7ZSB - chains N and 7 of the 38 polymer chains in the assembly; structure by electron microscopy, 6.60 A resolution (low resolution: residue-level contacts below are approximate; hydrogen-bond / salt-bridge calls are withheld).

# Chain N
Molecule: Non-template DNA
Sequence (219 nucleotides; numbered -73 to 145; the number before each row is that of its first residue; numbers below 1 keep their minus sign (DA-73 is residue -73)):
   -73 AGCACGCTGTGTATATAATAGCTATGGAACGTTCGATTCACCTCCGATGT
   -23 GTGTTGTACATACATAAAAATATCATAGCTCTTCTGCGCTGTGTTCCGCT
    27 CAATTGGTCGTAGACAGCTCTAGCACCGCTTAAACGCACGTACGCGCTGT
    77 CCCCCGCGTTTTAACCGCCAAGGGGATTACTCCCTAGTCTCCAGGCACGT
   127 GTCAGATATATACATCGAT

# Chain 7
Protein: General transcription and DNA repair factor IIH helicase subunit XPB
From: Saccharomyces cerevisiae
Notes: EC 3.6.4.12
UniProtKB: Q00578 (RAD25_YEAST); numbering as in UniProt (aligned over 1-843)
Chain sequence (843 residues; row label = number of the first residue in the row):
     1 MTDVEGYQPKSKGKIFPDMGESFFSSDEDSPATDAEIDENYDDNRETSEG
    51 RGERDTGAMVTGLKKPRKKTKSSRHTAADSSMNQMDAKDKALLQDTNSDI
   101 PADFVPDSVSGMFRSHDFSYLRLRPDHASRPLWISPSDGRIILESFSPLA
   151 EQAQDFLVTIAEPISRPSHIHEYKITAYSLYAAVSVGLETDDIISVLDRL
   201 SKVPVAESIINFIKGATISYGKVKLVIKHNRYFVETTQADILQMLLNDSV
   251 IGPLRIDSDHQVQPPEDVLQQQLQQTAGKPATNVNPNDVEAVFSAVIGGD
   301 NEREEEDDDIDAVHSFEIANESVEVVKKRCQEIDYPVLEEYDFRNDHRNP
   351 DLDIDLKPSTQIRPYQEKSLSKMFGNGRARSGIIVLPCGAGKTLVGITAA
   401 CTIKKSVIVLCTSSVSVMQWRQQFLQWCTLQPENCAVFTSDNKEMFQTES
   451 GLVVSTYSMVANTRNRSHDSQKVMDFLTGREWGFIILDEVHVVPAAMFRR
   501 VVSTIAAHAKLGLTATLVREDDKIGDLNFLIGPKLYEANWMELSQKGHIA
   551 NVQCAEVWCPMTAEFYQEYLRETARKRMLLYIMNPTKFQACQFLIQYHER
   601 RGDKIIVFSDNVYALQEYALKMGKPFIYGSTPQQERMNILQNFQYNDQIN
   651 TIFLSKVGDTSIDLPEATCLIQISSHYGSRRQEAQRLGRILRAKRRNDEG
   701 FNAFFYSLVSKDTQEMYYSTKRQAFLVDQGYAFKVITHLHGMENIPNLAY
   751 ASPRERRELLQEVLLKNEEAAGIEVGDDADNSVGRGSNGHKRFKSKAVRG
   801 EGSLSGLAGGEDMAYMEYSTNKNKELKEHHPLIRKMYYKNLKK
Not modelled in the structure: 1-100, 254-312, 768-829, 838-843
Swiss-Prot annotation at these positions:
  - motif: Lys64 to His75 (Nuclear localization signal), Asp488 to His491 (DEAH box)
  - binding site (ATP): Leu386 to Thr393
  - modified residue: Ser752 (Phosphoserine)
  - natural variant: Trp427 (W427L: In suppressor mutant)
  - mutagenesis: Lys392 (K392R: Lethal in vivo. Defective in translation in vitro), Glu489 (E489Q: Loss of DNA translocase function of TFHII), Val798 to Lys843 (Increased UV sensitivity)

# How chain N and chain 7 interact
Contacting residue pairs - 20 pairs, chain N then chain 7:
  DG-18(N) - Arg464(7)
  DT-17(N) - Thr463(7)
  DT-17(N) - Arg464(7)
  DA-16(N) - Thr463(7)
  DA-16(N) - Met497(7)
  DC-15(N) - Ala495(7)
  DC-15(N) - Ala496(7)
  DC-15(N) - Met497(7)
  DA-14(N) - Val492(7)
  DA-14(N) - Arg519(7)
  DT-13(N) - Glu520(7)
  DT-13(N) - His676(7)
  DT-13(N) - Tyr677(7)
  DT-13(N) - Ser679(7)
  DA-12(N) - Glu520(7)
  DA-12(N) - Tyr677(7)
  DA-12(N) - Gly678(7)
  DA-12(N) - Tyr718(7)
  DA-12(N) - Lys721(7)
  DC-11(N) - Tyr718(7)
Also at the interface, not in a pair above, chain N (10 interface residues in all): DT-22, DA-10
Also at the interface, not in a pair above, chain 7 (16 interface residues in all): Ala574, Gln634

# Overview
10 residues of chain N and 16 residues of chain 7 are in contact. UniProt lists 8 ATP-binding residues and 4
mutagenesis sites on chain 7.
Here chain N is Non-template DNA and chain 7 is General transcription and DNA repair factor IIH helicase
subunit XPB (Saccharomyces cerevisiae). Entry 7ZSB (Yeast RNA polymerase II transcription pre-initiation
complex with the +1 nucleosome and NTP, complex C) was determined by electron microscopy together with 7ZS9
and 7ZSA from the same study.
